2FTM - chains A and B; structure by X-ray diffraction, 1.65 A resolution.

[Chain A]
Protein: Cationic trypsin
From: Bos taurus
Notes: EC 3.4.21.4
UniProtKB: P00760 (TRY1_BOVIN); aligned to UniProt positions 21-236 over residues 16-238 (the alignment contains insertions or deletions, so no single offset holds)
Chain sequence (224 residues; each row starts with the number of its first residue; note: 9 numbers in that range are skipped by the numbering (no residue carries them; nothing is unmodelled there)):
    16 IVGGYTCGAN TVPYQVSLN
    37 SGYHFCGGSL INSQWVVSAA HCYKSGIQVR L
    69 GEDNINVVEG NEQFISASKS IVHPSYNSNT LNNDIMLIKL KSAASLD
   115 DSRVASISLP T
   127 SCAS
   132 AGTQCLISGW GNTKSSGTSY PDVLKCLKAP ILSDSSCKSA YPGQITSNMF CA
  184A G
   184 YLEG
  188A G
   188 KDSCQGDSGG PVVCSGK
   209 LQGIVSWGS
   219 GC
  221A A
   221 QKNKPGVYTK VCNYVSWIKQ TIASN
Construct notes: engineered mutation Asp115 (Asn117 in P00760); microheterogeneity Asp115 (Asn117 in P00760)
Modified / non-standard residues: Asp115 (beta-L-aspartic acid; IAS)
Disulfides: Cys22-Cys157, Cys42-Cys58, Cys128-Cys232, Cys136-Cys201, Cys168-Cys182, Cys191-Cys220
Bound ions: Ca2+: Glu70, Asn72, Val75, Glu80; Na+: Asp71, Glu77

[Chain B]
Protein: Pancreatic trypsin inhibitor
From: Bos taurus
UniProtKB: P00974 (BPT1_BOVIN); residues 1-58 here correspond to UniProt positions 36-93 (UniProt number = residue number + 35)
Chain sequence (58 residues; row label = number of the first residue in the row):
     1 RPDFCLEPPY TGPCKARIIR YFYNAKAGLC QTFVGGGCRA KRNNFKSAED CMRTCGGA
Construct notes: engineered mutation Gly35 (Tyr70 in P00974)
Disulfides: Cys5-Cys55, Cys14-Cys38, Cys30-Cys51
Bound ions: Ca2+ near Thr32 (its only coordinating residue here)

[Chain A / chain B interface]
Contacting residue pairs (42; chain A residue first):
  Tyr39(A) - Arg17(B)
  Tyr39(A) - Ile18(B)
  Tyr39(A) - Ile19(B)  hydrogen bond (side chain-backbone)
  His40(A) - Arg17(B)  hydrogen bond (backbone-side chain)
  Phe41(A) - Ala16(B)
  Phe41(A) - Arg17(B)  hydrogen bond (backbone-backbone)
  Cys42(A) - Ala16(B)  hydrophobic
  His57(A) - Cys14(B)
  His57(A) - Lys15(B)
  His57(A) - Ala16(B)
  His57(A) - Gly36(B)
  His57(A) - Gly37(B)
  Lys60(A) - Ile18(B)
  Asn97(A) - Arg39(B)  hydrogen bond (backbone-side chain)
  Leu99(A) - Cys14(B)  hydrophobic
  Leu99(A) - Cys38(B)  hydrophobic
  Tyr151(A) - Arg17(B)
  Tyr151(A) - Val34(B)
  Asp189(A) - Lys15(B)  salt bridge
  Ser190(A) - Lys15(B)  hydrogen bond (backbone-side chain)
  Cys191(A) - Lys15(B)
  Gln192(A) - Thr11(B)
  Gln192(A) - Gly12(B)
  Gln192(A) - Cys14(B)  hydrogen bond (side chain-backbone)
  Gln192(A) - Lys15(B)
  Gln192(A) - Ala16(B)
  Gly193(A) - Lys15(B)  hydrogen bond (backbone-backbone)
  Gly193(A) - Ala16(B)
  Gly193(A) - Arg17(B)
  Asp194(A) - Lys15(B)  hydrogen bond (backbone-backbone)
  Ser195(A) - Lys15(B)  hydrogen bond (backbone-backbone)
  Ser195(A) - Ala16(B)  hydrogen bond (side chain-backbone)
  Val213(A) - Lys15(B)
  Ser214(A) - Cys14(B)
  Ser214(A) - Lys15(B)  hydrogen bond (backbone-backbone)
  Trp215(A) - Pro13(B)
  Trp215(A) - Cys14(B)  hydrophobic
  Trp215(A) - Lys15(B)
  Gly216(A) - Pro13(B)  hydrogen bond (backbone-backbone)
  Gly216(A) - Lys15(B)
  Gly219(A) - Lys15(B)
  Gly226(A) - Lys15(B)
Also at the interface, not in a pair above, chain A (25 interface residues in all): Tyr94, Ser96, Thr98

[In short]
The interface between chain A and chain B involves 25 residues on one side and 14 on the other, with 12
hydrogen bonds and 1 salt bridge. Polar pairs include Asp189(A)-Lys15(B), Tyr39(A)-Ile19(B) and
His40(A)-Arg17(B). Glu70(A), Asn72(A), Val75(A) and Glu80(A) form the Ca2+ site.
Here chain A is Cationic trypsin and chain B is Pancreatic trypsin inhibitor, both from Bos taurus. Entry 2FTM
(Crystal structure of trypsin complexed with the BPTI variant (Tyr35->Gly)) was determined by X-ray
diffraction.
